Entry 5HIQ (X-ray diffraction, 2.10 A resolution); this record covers chain A.

[Chain A]
Molecule: PqsE
From: Pseudomonas aeruginosa PAO1
UniProtKB: P20581 (Y1000_PSEAE); residues 1-301 here = UniProt positions 1-301
Sequence (303 residues; row label = number of the first residue in the row; numbers below 1 keep their minus sign (Gly-1 is residue -1)):
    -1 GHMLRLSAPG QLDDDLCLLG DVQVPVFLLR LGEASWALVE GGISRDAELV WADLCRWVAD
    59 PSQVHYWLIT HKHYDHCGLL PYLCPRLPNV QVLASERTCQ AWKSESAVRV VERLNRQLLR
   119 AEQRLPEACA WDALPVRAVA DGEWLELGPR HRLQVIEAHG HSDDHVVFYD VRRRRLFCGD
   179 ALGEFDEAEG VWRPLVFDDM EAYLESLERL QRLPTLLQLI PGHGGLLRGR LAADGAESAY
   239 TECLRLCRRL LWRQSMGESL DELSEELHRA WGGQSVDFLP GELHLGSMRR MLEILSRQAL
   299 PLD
Not modelled in the structure: 300-301
Construct notes: expression tag (-1 to 0)
Bound ions: Fe ion site 1: His69, His71, His159, Asp178 (together with 2-pyrrol-1-ylbenzoic acid); Fe ion site 2: Asp73, His74, Asp178, His221 (together with 2-pyrrol-1-ylbenzoic acid)
Residues lining bound ligands: 2-pyrrol-1-ylbenzoic acid (60Q): His71, Tyr72, Asp73, His74, His159, Asp178, Leu193, Phe195, His221, Leu277, Leu281, His282, Ser285, Met286
Curated features (UniProtKB/Swiss-Prot):
  - binding site (Fe cation): His69, His71, Asp73, His74, His159, Asp178, His221
  - mutagenesis: Glu182 (E182A: Strong decrease in kcat with S-(4-nitrobenzoyl)mercaptoethane as substrate)

[Overview]
Bound to chain A: 2-pyrrol-1-ylbenzoic acid. The Fe ion site 1 is built by His69, His71, His159 and Asp178.
Asp73, His74, Asp178 and His221 form the Fe ion site 2. Curated annotation (UniProt) lists 7 Fe cation-binding
residues and one mutagenesis site.
Chain A is PqsE (Pseudomonas aeruginosa PAO1); the structure, Crystal Structure of PQS Response Protein PqsE
in Complex with 2-(1H-pyrrol-1-yl)benzoic acid, was determined by X-ray diffraction, deposited together with
5HIO, 5HIP and 5HIS.
